Entry 7X7P (electron microscopy, 7.02 A resolution (low resolution: residue-level contacts below are approximate; hydrogen-bond / salt-bridge calls are withheld)); this record covers chains N and O of the 10 polymer chains in the assembly.

[Chain N (and O)]
Protein: Holliday junction ATP-dependent DNA helicase RuvB
From: Pseudomonas aeruginosa PAO1
Notes: EC 3.6.4.12; chain O of this document is another copy of the same molecule, construct and numbering; everything in this record applies to it too
Reference sequence: Q51426 (RUVB_PSEAE); residue numbers follow UniProt; this construct covers 22-334
Amino-acid sequence (313 residues; numbered 22 to 334; the number before each row is that of its first residue):
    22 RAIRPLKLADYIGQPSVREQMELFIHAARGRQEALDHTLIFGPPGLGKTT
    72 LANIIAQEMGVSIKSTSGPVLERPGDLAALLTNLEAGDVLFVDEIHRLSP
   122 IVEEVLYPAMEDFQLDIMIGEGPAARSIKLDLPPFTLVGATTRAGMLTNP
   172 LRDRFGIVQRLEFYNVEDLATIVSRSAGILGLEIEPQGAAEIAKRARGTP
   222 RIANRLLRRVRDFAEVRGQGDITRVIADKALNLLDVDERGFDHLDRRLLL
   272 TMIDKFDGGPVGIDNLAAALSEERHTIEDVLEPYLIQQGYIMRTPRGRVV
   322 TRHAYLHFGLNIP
Disordered / not traced: 141-144
UniProt features mapped onto this chain:
  - binding site (ATP): Ile24, Arg25, Gly66, Lys69, Thr70, Thr71, Glu132 to Phe134, Arg175, Arg222
  - binding site (ADP): Ile33, Gly66 to Thr71, Tyr185
  - binding site (Mg(2+)): Thr70
  - binding site (DNA): Arg295, Arg314, Arg319
Reported in the primary citation:
  - self-association interface (contacts with another copy of this molecule): Arg52, Asp233, Arg238
  - binding site for the 23-nt DNA strand: Arg314, Arg317, Arg319
  - mutagenesis - R175A, R314A, R317A, R319A: abolished catalytic activity

[How chain N and chain O interact]
Contacting residue pairs - 32 pairs, chain N then chain O:
  Arg222(N) - Asp174(O)
  Arg222(N) - Arg175(O)
  Arg226(N) - Asp174(O)
  Arg230(N) - Phe45(O)
  Arg230(N) - Asp57(O)
  Arg230(N) - Gly177(O)
  Arg230(N) - Ile178(O)
  Asp233(N) - Leu44(O)
  Asp233(N) - Phe45(O)
  Asp233(N) - Ala48(O)
  Asp233(N) - Arg52(O)
  Glu236(N) - Ala48(O)
  Glu236(N) - Gly51(O)
  Glu236(N) - Arg52(O)
  Val237(N) - His47(O)
  Lys250(N) - Leu44(O)
  Ala251(N) - Gln41(O)
  Ala251(N) - Leu44(O)
  Leu252(N) - Gln41(O)
  Asn253(N) - Ser37(O)
  Asn253(N) - Glu40(O)
  Asn253(N) - Gln41(O)
  Lys276(N) - Met313(O)
  Asp285(N) - Pro316(O)
  Asn286(N) - Pro316(O)
  Asn286(N) - Arg317(O)
  Ala289(N) - Arg314(O)
  Ala289(N) - Thr315(O)
  Ala289(N) - Pro316(O)
  Ala290(N) - Arg314(O)
  Glu293(N) - Arg164(O)
  Glu293(N) - Gly166(O)
Other interface residues (no listed pair), chain N (21 interface residues in all): Arg229, Arg232, Phe234, Leu254, Ser292
Other interface residues (no listed pair), chain O (22 interface residues in all): Arg173

[Summary]
21 residues of chain N and 22 residues of chain O are in contact. From the paper: a binding site for the 23-nt
DNA strand at Arg314(N), Arg317(N) and Arg319(N); R175A, R314A and R317A of chain N, among others, abolish
catalytic activity.
Both chains are Holliday junction ATP-dependent DNA helicase RuvB (Pseudomonas aeruginosa PAO1). Entry 7X7P
(CryoEM structure of dsDNA-RuvB-RuvA domain3 complex) was determined by electron microscopy, deposited
together with 7X7Q, 7X5A and 7X5B.
